8X98 - chains D and A of the 4 polymer chains in the assembly; structure by electron microscopy, 3.69 A resolution.

# Chain D
Protein: Capsid protein VP1
Source organism: Coxsackievirus A16
UniProtKB: A0A2S1BJ89 (A0A2S1BJ89_9ENTO); residues 1-69 here = UniProt positions 1-69
Sequence (69 residues; each row starts with the number of its first residue):
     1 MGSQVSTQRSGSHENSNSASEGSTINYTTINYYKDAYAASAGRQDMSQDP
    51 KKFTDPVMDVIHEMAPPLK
Disordered / not traced: 1-14, 21-27, 58-69

# Chain A
Protein: Capsid protein VP4
Source organism: Coxsackievirus A16
UniProtKB: A0A2S1BJ89 (A0A2S1BJ89_9ENTO); residues 1-297 here correspond to UniProt positions 566-862 (UniProt number = residue number + 565)
Sequence (297 residues; row label = number of the first residue in the row):
     1 GDPIADMIDQTVNNQVNRSLTALQVLPTAANTEASSHRLGTGVVPALQAA
    51 ETGASSNASDKNLIETRCVLNHHSTQETAIGNFFSRAGLVSIITMPTTDT
   101 QNTDGYVNWDIDLMGYAQLRRKCELFTYMRFDAEFTFVVAKPNGVLVPQL
   151 LQYMYVPPGAPKPTSRDSFAWQTATNPSVFVKMTDPPAQVSVPFMSPASA
   201 YQWFYDGYPTFGEHLQANDLDYGQCPNNMMGTFSIRTVGTEKSPHSITLR
   251 VYMRIKHVRAWIPRPLRNQPYLFKTNPNYKGNDIKCTSTSRDKITTL
Disordered / not traced: 1-23, 97-103, 212-218, 297

# Interface between chain D and chain A
Pairs across the interface (13):
  A19(D) - R130(A)
  A19(D) - F131(A)
  A19(D) - H257(A)
  Y37(D) - D132(A)
  Y37(D) - S191(A)  hydrogen bond (backbone-side chain)
  Y37(D) - P193(A)
  A39(D) - H257(A)
  M46(D) - V25(A)
  M46(D) - L26(A)
  S47(D) - Q24(A)
  Q48(D) - Q24(A)  hydrogen bond (backbone-backbone)
  T54(D) - A54(A)
  T54(D) - S55(A)  hydrogen bond (backbone-backbone)
Also at the interface, not in a pair above, chain D (14 interface residues in all): S18, S20, A38, A41, Q44, D45, D55
Also at the interface, not in a pair above, chain A (16 interface residues in all): P27, G53, A79, N82, V192

# Summary
14 residues of chain D and 16 residues of chain A are in contact; the contacts include 3 hydrogen bonds. Polar
contacts include Y37(D)-S191(A), Q48(D)-Q24(A) and T54(D)-S55(A).
Chain D is Capsid protein VP1 and chain A is Capsid protein VP4, both from Coxsackievirus A16; the structure,
Cryo-EM structure of coxsackievirus A16 mature virion in complex with Fab h1A6.2, was determined by electron
microscopy, deposited together with 8X95, 8X96, 8X97, 8X99, 8X9A, 8X9B, 8YTB and 8YTJ.
